7LZ7 - chains C and E of the 6 polymer chains in the assembly; structure by X-ray diffraction, 2.80 A resolution.

== Chain C ==
Protein: Tubulin alpha-1B chain
Source organism: Sus scrofa
Reference sequence: Q2XVP4 (TBA1B_PIG); residues 1-450 here = UniProt positions 1-450
Chain sequence (450 residues; row label = number of the first residue in the row):
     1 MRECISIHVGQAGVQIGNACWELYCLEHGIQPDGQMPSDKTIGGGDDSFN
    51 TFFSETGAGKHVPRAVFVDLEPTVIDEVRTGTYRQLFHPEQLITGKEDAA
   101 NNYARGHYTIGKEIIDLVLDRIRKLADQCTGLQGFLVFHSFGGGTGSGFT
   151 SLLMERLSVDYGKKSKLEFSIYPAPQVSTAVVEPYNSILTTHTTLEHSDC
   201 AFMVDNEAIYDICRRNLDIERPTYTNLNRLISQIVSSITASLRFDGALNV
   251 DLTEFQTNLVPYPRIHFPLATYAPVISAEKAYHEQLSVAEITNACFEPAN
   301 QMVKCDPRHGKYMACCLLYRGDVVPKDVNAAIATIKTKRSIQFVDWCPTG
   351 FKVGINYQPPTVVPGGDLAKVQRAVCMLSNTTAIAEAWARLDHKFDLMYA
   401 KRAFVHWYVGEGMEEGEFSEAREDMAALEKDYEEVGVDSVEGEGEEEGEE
Unresolved in the structure: 441-450
Ion coordination: Ca2+: D39, T41, G44, E55
Ligand contacts: GTP (guanosine-5'-triphosphate): G10, Q11, A12, Q15, I16, D69, D98, A99, A100, N101, S140, G142, G143, G144, T145, G146, I171, P173, V177, S178, T179, E183, N206, Y224, L227, N228, I231

== Chain E ==
Protein: Stathmin-4
Source organism: Rattus norvegicus
Reference sequence: P63043 (STMN4_RAT); residues 5-145 here correspond to UniProt positions 49-189 (UniProt number = residue number + 44)
Chain sequence (143 residues; each row starts with the number of its first residue):
     3 MADMEVIELNKCTSGQSFEVILKPPSFDGVPEFNASLPRRRDPSLEEIQK
    53 KLEAAEERRKYQEAELLKHLAEKREHEREVIQKAIEENNNFIKMAKEKLA
   103 QKMESNKENREAHLAAMLERLQEKDKHAEEVRKNKELKEEASR
Unresolved in the structure: 3-5, 29-43, 142-145
Construct notes: initiating methionine (3); expression tag (4)

== Chain C / chain E interface ==
Residue-residue contacts (29):
  H107(C) - K104(E)
  H107(C) - M105(E)
  Y108(C) - K104(E)
  Y108(C) - M105(E)  hydrophobic
  Y108(C) - N108(E)
  T109(C) - R112(E)  hydrogen bond
  K112(C) - M105(E)
  E155(C) - L101(E)
  E155(C) - K104(E)  salt bridge
  R156(C) - L101(E)
  S158(C) - F93(E)
  S158(C) - I94(E)
  V159(C) - I94(E)
  V159(C) - K98(E)
  G162(C) - I94(E)
  K163(C) - N90(E)
  K163(C) - F93(E)
  T193(C) - K104(E)
  H197(C) - F93(E)
  H197(C) - A97(E)
  G410(C) - H115(E)
  E411(C) - N108(E)  hydrogen bond (backbone-side chain)
  E411(C) - R112(E)  salt bridge
  G412(C) - N108(E)
  G412(C) - N111(E)  hydrogen bond (backbone-side chain)
  G412(C) - R112(E)
  M413(C) - N108(E)
  E414(C) - S107(E)
  E414(C) - N111(E)  hydrogen bond
Interface residues without a listed pair, chain C (19 interface residues in all): L152, E196
Interface residues without a listed pair, chain E (14 interface residues in all): K100

== Overview ==
19 residues of chain C and 14 residues of chain E are in contact; the contacts include 4 hydrogen bonds and 2
salt bridges. Polar contacts include E155(C)-K104(E), E411(C)-R112(E) and T109(C)-R112(E). Ligands of chain C:
GTP. D39(C), T41(C), G44(C) and E55(C) coordinate Ca2+.
Chain C is Tubulin alpha-1B chain (Sus scrofa) and chain E is Stathmin-4 (Rattus norvegicus); the structure,
Tubulin-RB3_SLD-TTL in complex with compound 5k, was determined by X-ray diffraction (same publication as
6X1C, 6X1E, 6X1F and 7LZ8).
